PDB entry 1P0K | X-ray diffraction, 1.90 A resolution | chains A and B

[Chain A (and B)]
Name: Isopentenyl-diphosphate delta-isomerase
From: Bacillus subtilis
Notes: EC 5.3.3.2; chain B of this document is another copy of the same molecule, construct and numbering; everything in this record applies to it too
Reference sequence: P50740 (IDI2_BACSU); residues 1-349 here = UniProt positions 1-349
Chain sequence (349 residues; row label = number of the first residue in the row):
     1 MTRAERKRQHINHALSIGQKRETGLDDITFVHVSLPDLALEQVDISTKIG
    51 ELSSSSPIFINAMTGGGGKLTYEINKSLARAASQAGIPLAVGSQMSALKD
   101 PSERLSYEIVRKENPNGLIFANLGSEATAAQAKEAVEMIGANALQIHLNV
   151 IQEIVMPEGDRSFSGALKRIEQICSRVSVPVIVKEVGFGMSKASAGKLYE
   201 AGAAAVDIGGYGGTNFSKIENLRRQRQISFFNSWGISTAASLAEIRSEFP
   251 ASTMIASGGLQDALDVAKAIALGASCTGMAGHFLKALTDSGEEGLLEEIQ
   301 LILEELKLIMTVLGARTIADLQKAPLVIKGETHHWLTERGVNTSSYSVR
Not modelled in the structure: 1-20, 155-162, 211-225 (chain B: 1-21, 157-160, 211-225)
Curated features (UniProtKB/Swiss-Prot):
  - binding site (substrate): R6, K7, Q152
  - binding site (FMN): A62 to T64, S93, N122, K184, T214, G258, G259, A280, G281
  - binding site (Mg(2+)): E153

[How chain A and chain B interact]
Contacting residue pairs (20):
  G65(A) with T288(B); D289(B)
  G66(A) with T288(B); D289(B); S290(B); G291(B)
  K69(A) with E73(B)
  L70(A) with L70(B), hydrophobic; I74(B), hydrophobic; L287(B), hydrophobic
  E73(A) with K69(B); E73(B)
  I74(A) with L70(B), hydrophobic
  L287(A) with L70(B), hydrophobic
  T288(A) with G65(B); G66(B), hydrogen bond (backbone-backbone)
  D289(A) with G65(B); G66(B)
  S290(A) with G66(B)
  G291(A) with G66(B)
Interface residues without a listed pair, chain A (12 interface residues in all): M63

[In short]
12 residues of chain A face 11 of chain B across their interface; the contacts include 1 hydrogen bond. Its
one hydrogen bond, T288(A)-G66(B), is backbone to backbone. Curated annotation (UniProt) lists 3
substrate-binding residues, 11 FMN-binding residues and Mg2+-binding residue E153(A) on chain A.
Chain A and chain B are both Isopentenyl-diphosphate delta-isomerase (Bacillus subtilis); the structure,
IPP:DMAPP isomerase type II apo structure, was determined by X-ray diffraction together with 1P0N from the
same study.
